6UUB - chains FFF and 111 of the 8 polymer chains in the assembly; structure by X-ray diffraction, 3.96 A resolution.

[Chain FFF]
Name: RNA polymerase sigma factor RpoS
Organism: Escherichia coli (strain K12)
UniProt: P13445 (RPOS_ECOLI); residues 1-328 here = UniProt positions 1-328
Chain sequence (336 residues; numbered 1 to 336; the number before each row is that of its first residue):
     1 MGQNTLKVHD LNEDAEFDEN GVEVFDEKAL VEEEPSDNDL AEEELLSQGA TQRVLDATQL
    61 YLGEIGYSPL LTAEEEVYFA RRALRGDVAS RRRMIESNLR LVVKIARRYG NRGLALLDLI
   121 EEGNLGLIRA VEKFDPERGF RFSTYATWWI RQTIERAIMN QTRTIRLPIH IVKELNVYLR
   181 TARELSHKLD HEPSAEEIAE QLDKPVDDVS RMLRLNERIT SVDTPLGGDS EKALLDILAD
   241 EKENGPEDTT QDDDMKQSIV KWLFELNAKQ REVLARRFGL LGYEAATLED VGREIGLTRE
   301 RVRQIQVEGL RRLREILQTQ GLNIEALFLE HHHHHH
Unresolved in the structure: 1-52, 330-336
Sequence notes: conflict Gly2 (Ser in P13445), Glu33 (Gln in P13445); expression tag (329-336)
Curated features (UniProtKB/Swiss-Prot):
  - DNA-binding region: Leu288 to Val307 (H-T-H motif)
  - region: Asp56 to Ala89 (Sigma-70 factor domain-1)
  - motif: Asp118 to Glu121 (Interaction with polymerase core subunit RpoC)
  - mutagenesis: Lys173 (K173E: Eliminates RpoS proteolysis. Lack of interaction with RssB), Glu174 (E174T: 2-fold increase in RpoS half-life. Does not affect interaction with RssB), Val177 (V177K: 3-fold increase in RpoS half-life), Tyr178 (Y178L: Does not affect RpoS half-life)

[Chain 111]
Molecule: Synthetic DNA 50-MER (promoter non-template strand)
Sequence (50 nucleotides; each row starts with the number of its first residue):
    10 ACCTTGACAT CCCACCTCAC GTATGCTATA ATGTGTGCAG TCTGACGCGG
Unresolved in the structure: 10-27

[Interface between chain FFF and chain 111]
Residue-residue contacts (48; chain FFF residue first):
  Gln59(FFF) with DT43(111), base contact
  Leu62(FFF) with DG42(111), hydrogen bond to the base; DT43(111), base contact
  Gly63(FFF) with DG42(111), base contact
  Ile65(FFF) with DG42(111), sugar contact
  Gly66(FFF) with DG42(111), base contact
  Tyr67(FFF) with DG42(111), base contact
  Leu70(FFF) with DT41(111), base contact
  Glu76(FFF) with DT41(111), base contact
  Ser97(FFF) with DT41(111), base contact
  Asn98(FFF) with DT41(111), hydrogen bond to the base
  Arg100(FFF) with DT41(111), phosphate contact; DG42(111), salt bridge to the phosphate
  Leu101(FFF) with DT41(111), hydrogen bond to the sugar
  Val103(FFF) with DT43(111), sugar contact
  Lys104(FFF) with DG42(111), phosphate contact
  Arg107(FFF) with DT43(111), salt bridge to the phosphate; DG44(111), salt bridge to the phosphate
  Arg129(FFF) with DG34(111), salt bridge to the phosphate
  Lys133(FFF) with DC35(111), phosphate contact
  Phe134(FFF) with DA37(111), base contact
  Asp135(FFF) with DA37(111), hydrogen bond to the base
  Arg138(FFF) with DA37(111), hydrogen bond to the base
  Arg141(FFF) with DA39(111), hydrogen bond to the phosphate; DA40(111), salt bridge to the phosphate; DT41(111), base contact
  Ser143(FFF) with DA39(111), sugar contact; DA40(111), hydrogen bond to the phosphate; DT41(111), base contact
  Thr144(FFF) with DT38(111), phosphate contact; DA39(111), hydrogen bond to the phosphate; DA40(111), hydrogen bond to the base
  Tyr145(FFF) with DT36(111), hydrogen bond to the phosphate; DA37(111), base contact
  Thr147(FFF) with DA40(111), hydrogen bond to the base
  Trp148(FFF) with DT36(111), base contact; DA37(111), sugar contact; DT38(111), phosphate contact
  Trp149(FFF) with DC35(111), phosphate contact; DT36(111), base contact
  Gln152(FFF) with DC35(111), base contact; DT36(111), base contact
  Arg156(FFF) with DT33(111), hydrogen bond to the base; DG34(111), hydrogen bond to the base; DC35(111), base contact
  Pro168(FFF) with DA32(111), phosphate contact
  His170(FFF) with DT31(111), base contact; DA32(111), base contact
Other interface residues (no listed pair), chain FFF (38 interface residues in all): Thr58, Leu71, Leu116, Phe140, Arg166, Ile169, Ile171

[Summary]
38 residues of chain FFF and 14 residues of chain 111 are in contact, with 13 hydrogen bonds and 5 salt
bridges. Among the polar pairs are Leu62(FFF)-DG42(111), Asn98(FFF)-DT41(111) and Asp135(FFF)-DA37(111).
UniProt lists 4 mutagenesis sites on chain FFF.
Chain FFF is RNA polymerase sigma factor RpoS (Escherichia coli (strain K12)) and chain 111 is Synthetic DNA
50-MER (promoter non-template strand); the structure, E. coli sigma-S transcription initiation complex with a
mismatching UTP ("Fresh" crystal soaked with UTP for ..., was determined by X-ray diffraction together with
6UTV, 6UTW, 6UTX, 6UTY, 6UTZ, 6UU0 and 11 further entries from the same study.
